8HLA - chains E and H of the 12 polymer chains in the assembly; structure by electron microscopy, 2.81 A resolution.

Chain E:
Name: Peroxiredoxin
Source organism: Thermococcus kodakarensis KOD1
Notes: EC 1.11.1.24
UniProt: Q5JF30 (TDXH_THEKO); residue numbers follow UniProt; this construct covers 1-216
Chain sequence (216 residues; row label = number of the first residue in the row):
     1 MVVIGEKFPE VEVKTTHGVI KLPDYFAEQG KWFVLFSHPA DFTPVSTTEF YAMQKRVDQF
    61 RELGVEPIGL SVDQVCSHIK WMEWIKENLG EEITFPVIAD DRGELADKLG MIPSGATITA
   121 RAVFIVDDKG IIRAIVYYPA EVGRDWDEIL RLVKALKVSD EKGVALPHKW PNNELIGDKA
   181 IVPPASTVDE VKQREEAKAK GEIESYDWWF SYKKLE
Disordered / not traced: 216
Differences from the reference sequence: engineered mutation Ser46 (Cys in Q5JF30), Cys76 (Phe in Q5JF30), Ser205 (Cys in Q5JF30), Ser211 (Cys in Q5JF30)
Swiss-Prot annotation at these positions:
  - binding site (substrate): Arg121
Covalent attachments: 1-naphthalen-2-ylethanone (FL3) linked to Cys76
Residues lining bound ligands: 1-naphthalen-2-ylethanone (FL3): Phe42, Gln74, Ser77, Lys80

Chain H:
Name: Peroxiredoxin
Source organism: Thermococcus kodakarensis KOD1
Notes: EC 1.11.1.24
UniProt: Q5JF30 (TDXH_THEKO); residue numbers follow UniProt; this construct covers 1-216
Chain sequence (216 residues; numbered 1 to 216; the number before each row is that of its first residue):
     1 MVVIGEKFPE VEVKTTHGVI KLPDYFAEQG KWFVLFSHPA DCTPVSTTEF YAMQKRVDQF
    61 RELGVEPIGL SVDQVFSHIK WMEWIKENLG EEITFPVIAD DRGELADKLG MIPSGATITA
   121 RAVFIVDDKG IIRAIVYYPA EVGRDWDEIL RLVKALKVSD EKGVALPHKW PNNELIGDKA
   181 IVPPASTVDE VKQREEAKAK GEIESYDWWF SYKKLE
Disordered / not traced: 216
Differences from the reference sequence: engineered mutation Cys42 (Phe in Q5JF30), Ser46 (Cys in Q5JF30), Ser205 (Cys in Q5JF30), Ser211 (Cys in Q5JF30)
Swiss-Prot annotation at these positions:
  - binding site (substrate): Arg121
Covalent attachments: 1-naphthalen-2-ylethanone (FL3) linked to Cys42
Residues lining bound ligands:
  - 1-naphthalen-2-ylethanone (FL3), molecule 1: Asp41, Thr43, Pro44, Trp84
  - 1-naphthalen-2-ylethanone (FL3), molecule 2: Lys80, Trp81, Trp84
  - 1-naphthalen-2-ylethanone (FL3), molecule 3: Ser159, Gly163, Val164, Ala165, Ile181, Val182, Pro183, Pro184

Interface between chain E and chain H:
Pairs across the interface - 9 pairs, chain E then chain H:
  Ala40(E) - Phe76(H)  hydrophobic
  Asp41(E) - Lys80(H)  hydrogen bond (backbone-side chain)
  Gln74(E) - Ala40(H)
  Gln74(E) - Asp41(H)
  Gln74(E) - Asp73(H)  hydrogen bond
  Arg102(E) - Val72(H)
  Arg102(E) - Thr117(H)
  Thr117(E) - Gln74(H)
  Ile118(E) - Phe76(H)  hydrophobic
Interface residues without a listed pair, chain E (9 interface residues in all): Phe42, Thr43, Ser77
Interface residues without a listed pair, chain H (10 interface residues in all): Cys42, Arg102

Summary:
The interface between chain E and chain H involves 9 residues on one side and 10 on the other, with 2 hydrogen
bonds. Polar pairs include Asp41(E)-Lys80(H) and Gln74(E)-Asp73(H). Chain H binds 1-naphthalen-2-ylethanone.
Covalently linked 1-naphthalen-2-ylethanone: at Cys76(E). 1-naphthalen-2-ylethanone is covalently linked to
Cys42(H).
Chain E is Peroxiredoxin and chain H is Peroxiredoxin, both from Thermococcus kodakarensis KOD1; the
structure, Heteromeric ring comprised of peroxiredoxin from Thermococcus kodakaraensis (TkPrx)
F42C/C46S/C205S/C211S mutant modified with 2-(bromoacetyl)naphthalene (Naph@TkPrx*F42C) and ..., was
determined by electron microscopy together with 8HH0 from the same study.
